Entry 2BFA (X-ray diffraction, 2.70 A resolution); this record covers chains B and C of the 4 polymer chains in the assembly.

# Chain B (and C)
Molecule: Pteridine reductase 1
Organism: Leishmania major
Notes: EC 1.5.1.33; chain C of this document is another copy of the same molecule, construct and numbering; everything in this record applies to it too
UniProt: Q01782 (PTR1_LEIMA); numbering as in UniProt (aligned over 1-288)
Chain sequence (288 residues; numbered 1 to 288; the number before each row is that of its first residue):
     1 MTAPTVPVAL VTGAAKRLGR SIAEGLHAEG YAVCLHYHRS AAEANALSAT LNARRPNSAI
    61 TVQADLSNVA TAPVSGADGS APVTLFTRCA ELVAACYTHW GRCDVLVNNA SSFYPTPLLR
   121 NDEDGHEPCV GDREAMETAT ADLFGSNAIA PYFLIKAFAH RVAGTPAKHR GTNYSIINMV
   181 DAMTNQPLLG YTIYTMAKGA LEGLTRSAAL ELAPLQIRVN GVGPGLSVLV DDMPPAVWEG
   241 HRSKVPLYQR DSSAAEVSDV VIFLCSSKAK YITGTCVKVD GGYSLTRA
Disordered / not traced: 1-5, 74-80, 121-130 (chain C: 1-5, 74-80, 121-132, 231-241)
UniProt features mapped onto this chain:
  - active site: Y194 (Proton acceptor)
  - binding site (substrate): S175
Small-molecule neighbours:
  - 10-propargyl-5,8-dideazafolic acid (CB3): R17, S111, S112, F113, D181, L188, Y194, G225, L226, L229, H241, Y283
  - NADPH (NDP; NADPH dihydro-nicotinamide-adenine-dinucleotide phosphate): G13, K16, R17, L18, G19, H36, Y37, H38, R39, S40, A64, D65, L66, S67, N109, A110, S111, S112, D142, S146, N147, M179, V180, D181, Y194, K198, P224, G225, L226, S227

# How chain B and chain C interact
Contacting residue pairs - 31 pairs, chain B then chain C:
  M183(B) - R287(C)  hydrogen bond (backbone-side chain)
  N185(B) - L285(C)
  Q186(B) - Q186(C)
  Q186(B) - L285(C)
  Q186(B) - T286(C)  hydrogen bond (side chain-backbone)
  Q186(B) - R287(C)  hydrogen bond (backbone-side chain)
  P187(B) - L285(C)
  P187(B) - R287(C)
  L188(B) - R287(C)
  K244(B) - A288(C)
  Y283(B) - R287(C)
  Y283(B) - A288(C)  hydrogen bond (side chain-backbone)
  L285(B) - N185(C)
  L285(B) - Q186(C)
  L285(B) - P187(C)
  T286(B) - Q186(C)  hydrogen bond (backbone-side chain)
  T286(B) - T286(C)
  T286(B) - R287(C)
  T286(B) - A288(C)  hydrogen bond (side chain-backbone)
  R287(B) - M183(C)  hydrogen bond (side chain-backbone)
  R287(B) - Q186(C)  hydrogen bond (side chain-backbone)
  R287(B) - P187(C)
  R287(B) - L188(C)
  R287(B) - Y283(C)
  R287(B) - T286(C)
  R287(B) - R287(C)
  R287(B) - A288(C)  hydrogen bond (backbone-backbone)
  A288(B) - K244(C)
  A288(B) - Y283(C)  hydrogen bond (backbone-side chain)
  A288(B) - T286(C)  hydrogen bond (backbone-side chain)
  A288(B) - R287(C)  hydrogen bond (backbone-backbone)
Also at the interface, not in a pair above, chain B (12 interface residues in all): S284
Also at the interface, not in a pair above, chain C (12 interface residues in all): S284

# In short
The chain B/chain C interface involves 12 residues from each chain; the contacts include 12 hydrogen bonds.
Polar contacts include M183(B)-R287(C), Q186(B)-T286(C) and Q186(B)-R287(C). Ligands of chain B: NADPH and
10-propargyl-5,8-dideazafolic acid. From UniProt: active-site residue Y194(B) and substrate-binding residue
S175(B) on chain B.
Chain B and chain C are both Pteridine reductase 1 (Leishmania major); the structure, Leishmania major
pteridine reductase 1 in complex with NADP and CB3717, was determined by X-ray diffraction (same publication
as 2BF7, 2BFM, 2BFO and 2BFP).
